PDB entry 9AXF | electron microscopy, 3.50 A resolution | chains A and N of the 7 polymer chains in the assembly

[Chain A]
Protein: Guanine nucleotide-binding protein G(i) subunit alpha-1, Adenylate cyclase-stimulating G alpha protein
From: Homo sapiens
Reference sequence: chimeric construct of P63096, A0A590UJY2: residues 1-53 from P63096 (GNAI1_HUMAN) positions 1-53 (same numbers); residues 69-246 from A0A590UJY2 positions 50-227 (UniProt number = residue number - 19)
Sequence (246 residues; each row starts with the number of its first residue):
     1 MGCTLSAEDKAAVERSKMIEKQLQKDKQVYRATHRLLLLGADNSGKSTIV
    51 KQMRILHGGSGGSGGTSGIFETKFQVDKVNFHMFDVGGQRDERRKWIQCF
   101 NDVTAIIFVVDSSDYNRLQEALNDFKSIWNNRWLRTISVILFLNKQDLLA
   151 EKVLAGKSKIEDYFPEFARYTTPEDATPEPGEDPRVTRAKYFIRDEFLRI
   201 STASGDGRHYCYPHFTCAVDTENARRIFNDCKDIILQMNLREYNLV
Disordered / not traced: 1-2, 53-68
Sequence notes: engineered mutation Glu20 (Asp in P63096), Lys21 (Arg in P63096), Gln22 (Asn in P63096), Gln24 (Arg in P63096), Lys25 (Glu in P63096), Lys27 (Gly in P63096), Gln28 (Glu in P63096), Val29 (Lys in P63096), Tyr30 (Ala in P63096), Arg31 (Ala in P63096), Ala32 (Arg in P63096), Thr33 (Glu in P63096), His34 (Val in P63096), Arg35 (Lys in P63096), Asp42 (Gly in P63096), Asn43 (Glu in P63096), Asp111 (Ala92 in A0A590UJY2), Asp114 (Ser95 in A0A590UJY2), Asp124 (Leu115 in A0A590UJY2), Ala224 (Ile215 in A0A590UJY2), Ile227 (Val218 in A0A590UJY2), Lys232 (Arg223 in A0A590UJY2), Leu236 (Gln227 in A0A590UJY2), Gln237 (Arg228 in A0A590UJY2), Asn239 (His230 in A0A590UJY2), Glu242 (Gln233 in A0A590UJY2), Asn244 (Glu235 in A0A590UJY2), Val246 (Leu237 in A0A590UJY2); linker (54-68)
Swiss-Prot annotation at these positions:
  - binding site (Mg(2+)): Ser47
  - lipidation: Gly2 (N-myristoyl glycine), Cys3 (S-palmitoyl cysteine)

[Chain N]
Protein: Nanobody Nb-35
From: Lama glama
Notes: antibody fragment or engineered binder
Sequence (160 residues; numbered -21 to 138; the number before each row is that of its first residue; numbers below 1 keep their minus sign (Met-21 is residue -21)):
   -21 MKYLLPTAAAGLLLLAAQPAMAQVQLQESGGGLVQPGGSLRLSCAASGFT
    29 FSNYKMNWVRQAPGKGLEWVSDISQSGASISYTGSVKGRFTISRDNAKNT
    79 LYLQMNSLKPEDTAVYYCARCPAPFTRDCFDVTSTTYAYRGQGTQVTVSS
   129 HHHHHHEPEA
Disordered / not traced: -21 to 0, 127-138
Disulfide bonds: Cys22-Cys96, Cys99-Cys107

[Chain A / chain N interface]
Pairs across the interface (24; chain A residue first):
  Arg90(A) with Thr114(N)
  Asp91(A) with Ser112(N); Thr113(N)
  Glu92(A) with Asp109(N); Thr114(N); Tyr115(N)
  Arg93(A) with Phe108(N); Asp109(N), hydrogen bond (backbone-side chain)
  Arg94(A) with Pro100(N); Asp109(N), hydrogen bond (backbone-side chain); Tyr115(N)
  Gln119(A) with Trp47(N); Thr61(N)
  Asn123(A) with Trp47(N)
  Ser127(A) with Phe108(N)
  Ile128(A) with Phe108(N), hydrophobic
  Asn130(A) with Arg105(N); Asp106(N)
  Asn131(A) with Asp106(N); Phe108(N)
  Arg132(A) with Thr104(N); Asp106(N)
  Glu166(A) with Lys65(N)
  Ser204(A) with Arg105(N)
Other interface residues (no listed pair), chain A (15 interface residues in all): Tyr163
Other interface residues (no listed pair), chain N (16 interface residues in all): Gly62, Cys107, Thr111

[Summary]
15 residues of chain A face 16 of chain N across their interface, with 2 hydrogen bonds. Among the polar pairs
are Arg93(A)-Asp109(N) and Arg94(A)-Asp109(N). From UniProt: Mg2+-binding residue Ser47(A) on chain A.
Here chain A is Guanine nucleotide-binding protein G(i) subunit alpha-1, Adenylate cyclase-stimulating G alpha
protein (Homo sapiens) and chain N is Nanobody Nb-35 (Lama glama). Entry 9AXF (Structure of human
calcium-sensing receptor in complex with chimeric Gq (miniGisq) protein in detergent) was determined by
electron microscopy (same publication as 9ASB, 9AVG, 9AVL and 9AYF).
